7WUG - chains 4 and Y of the 5 polymer chains in the assembly; structure by electron microscopy, 3.30 A resolution.

[Chain 4]
Name: Vacuolar import and degradation protein 24
Source organism: Saccharomyces cerevisiae
UniProtKB: A0A6A5Q1W0 (A0A6A5Q1W0_YEASX); residue numbers follow UniProt; this construct covers 1-362
Sequence (362 residues; each row starts with the number of its first residue):
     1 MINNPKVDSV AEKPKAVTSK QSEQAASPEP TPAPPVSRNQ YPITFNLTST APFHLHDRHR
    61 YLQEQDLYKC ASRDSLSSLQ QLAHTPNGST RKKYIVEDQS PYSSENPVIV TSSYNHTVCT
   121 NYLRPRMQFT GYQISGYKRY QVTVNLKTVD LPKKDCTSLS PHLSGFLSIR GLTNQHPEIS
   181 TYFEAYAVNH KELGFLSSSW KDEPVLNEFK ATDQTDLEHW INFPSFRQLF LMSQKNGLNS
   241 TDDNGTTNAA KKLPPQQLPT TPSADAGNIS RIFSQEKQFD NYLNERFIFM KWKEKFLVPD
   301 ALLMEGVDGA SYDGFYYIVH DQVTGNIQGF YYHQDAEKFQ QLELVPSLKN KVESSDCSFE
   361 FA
Unresolved in the structure: 1-90, 233-268, 304-309
What the authors report for this chain:
  - conformationally variable residues (loop rearrangement): Leu172, His176

[Chain Y]
Name: HLJ1_G0042170.mRNA.1.CDS.1
Source organism: Saccharomyces cerevisiae
UniProtKB: A0A6A5Q188 (A0A6A5Q188_YEASX); numbering as in UniProt (aligned over 1-708)
Sequence (708 residues; row label = number of the first residue in the row):
     1 MATGRIQFAV STPCNTKGKP SGYRLFEFKN DRLALVPSER GCTKVDVNAN IQAFCYLRPN
    61 GRDTSISPDA THILDSCDYM VLAKSNGFIE IISNYQYKIK NGLRLAPSYI LRCTPEDFES
   121 NFFSDYMIAG LEYSQGLLYC CMCSGRIYVF VMNLPTDYIQ YKNMYNPMFP DCFFKVHHDN
   181 NTTHSSEEEK LFEGSTRYTG RSCSKHICYF LLPIEPSHLR SSPVVSSFCN MYQGLPIYRP
   241 SMYLHIERGI STFHINPLDR FCFMTVSPRS PLFIRKIILP LTYVTFLSTF ISLKNSIQGD
   301 TCGEILSWDN VAQQNGFGSL FSWISNKFTF DTDIINSTIW DDIVKYSGTG MLDSGIVWKQ
   361 RQGHAKDDIY ELFHTQDMLG SSRRNSSFST ASSEPRPLSR RRRESFQALT RDAFRERMDV
   421 PCSTKWELDS FIRGLRRNTF MVDFEIVEKI SHRNGNDGVN EDDNTTDESD ETMTSFLTDN
   481 YKKMDIVCID HFVTLSAFRP RYYDEPIIKI DSLSNKNGSE NGTNEEEWAE SQMKVDGQVI
   541 DDETAQFKQA LGNLCSFKKL FMLDDSLCFI LDTHGVLLIN RFEIKNTKNL LRNSKDTIRI
   601 IPHDFGLIND TIVIINDIDV GTDNVCALTF HLVVTSMAGE ITVLKGEFFK NCRLGRIKLC
   661 DSLKLNRKDR FVDKLALIDY DGLNAQKRRL DYDEKDLYTF IVKKVKRD
Unresolved in the structure: 1-2, 69-70, 118-123, 178-182, 217-231, 298-303, 329-334, 362-435, 451-481, 516-541, 682-708

[Chain 4 / chain Y interface]
Contacting residue pairs (48):
  Gly131(4) - Leu607(Y)
  Gly131(4) - Met637(Y)
  Tyr132(4) - Lys558(Y)  hydrogen bond
  Tyr137(4) - Met127(Y)
  Tyr137(4) - Cys143(Y)
  Tyr137(4) - Gly249(Y)  hydrogen bond (side chain-backbone)
  Tyr137(4) - Ile250(Y)
  Tyr137(4) - Ser267(Y)
  Lys138(4) - Asp125(Y)
  Arg139(4) - Asn609(Y)
  Arg139(4) - Asp673(Y)  salt bridge
  Gln141(4) - Phe671(Y)
  Arg170(4) - Asn15(Y)
  Arg170(4) - Lys668(Y)  hydrogen bond (side chain-backbone)
  Gly171(4) - Asn15(Y)  hydrogen bond (backbone-side chain)
  Gly171(4) - Phe671(Y)
  Leu172(4) - Met637(Y)  hydrophobic
  Thr173(4) - Asn50(Y)  hydrogen bond (backbone-side chain)
  Thr173(4) - Gln52(Y)
  Asn174(4) - Asp125(Y)
  Gln175(4) - Asn15(Y)
  Gln175(4) - Thr16(Y)
  Gln175(4) - Asn48(Y)
  His176(4) - Asn15(Y)
  Asn222(4) - Asn438(Y)
  Asn222(4) - Phe440(Y)
  Phe223(4) - Phe492(Y)  hydrophobic
  Pro224(4) - Phe492(Y)
  Arg227(4) - Arg437(Y)
  Arg286(4) - Gly552(Y)  hydrogen bond (side chain-backbone)
  Arg286(4) - Asn553(Y)  hydrogen bond
  Thr324(4) - Asn553(Y)
  Thr324(4) - His574(Y)
  Asn326(4) - Cys555(Y)
  Asn326(4) - His574(Y)
  Gln328(4) - Phe492(Y)
  Gln328(4) - Cys555(Y)
  Gln328(4) - Ser556(Y)
  Phe330(4) - Phe440(Y)  hydrophobic
  Phe330(4) - Phe492(Y)  hydrophobic
  Lys338(4) - Arg269(Y)
  Phe339(4) - Arg269(Y)
  Gln341(4) - His491(Y)
  Gln341(4) - Phe492(Y)
  Glu343(4) - His491(Y)  salt bridge
  Glu343(4) - Ser556(Y)
  Glu343(4) - Leu607(Y)
  Val345(4) - Leu607(Y)  hydrophobic
Other interface residues (no listed pair), chain 4 (32 interface residues in all): Thr130, Ile221, Gln228, Leu344, Leu348
Other interface residues (no listed pair), chain Y (39 interface residues in all): Cys14, Lys17, Arg248, Ser251, Pro268, Arg436, Asn515, Thr573, Ala638, Glu640
Interface features reported in the paper:
  - interface residues, chain 4: Leu172(4)

[Overview]
The interface between chain 4 and chain Y involves 32 residues on one side and 39 on the other; the contacts
include 7 hydrogen bonds and 2 salt bridges. Among the polar pairs are Arg139(4)-Asp673(Y),
Glu343(4)-His491(Y) and Tyr132(4)-Lys558(Y). From the paper: the interface residue Leu172(4); conformational
variability at Leu172(4) and His176(4).
Here chain 4 is Vacuolar import and degradation protein 24 and chain Y is HLJ1_G0042170.mRNA.1.CDS.1, both
from Saccharomyces cerevisiae. Entry 7WUG (GID subcomplex: Gid12 bound Substrate Receptor Scaffolding module)
was determined by electron microscopy.
